6MVV - chains A and D of the 4 polymer chains in the assembly; structure by X-ray diffraction, 2.90 A resolution.

== Chain A ==
Protein: Ion transport protein
Organism: Arcobacter butzleri (strain RM4018)
UniProt: A8EVM5 (A8EVM5_ARCB4); residues 1001-1267 here correspond to UniProt positions 1-267 (UniProt number = residue number - 1000)
Amino-acid sequence (285 residues; numbered 983 to 1267; the number before each row is that of its first residue):
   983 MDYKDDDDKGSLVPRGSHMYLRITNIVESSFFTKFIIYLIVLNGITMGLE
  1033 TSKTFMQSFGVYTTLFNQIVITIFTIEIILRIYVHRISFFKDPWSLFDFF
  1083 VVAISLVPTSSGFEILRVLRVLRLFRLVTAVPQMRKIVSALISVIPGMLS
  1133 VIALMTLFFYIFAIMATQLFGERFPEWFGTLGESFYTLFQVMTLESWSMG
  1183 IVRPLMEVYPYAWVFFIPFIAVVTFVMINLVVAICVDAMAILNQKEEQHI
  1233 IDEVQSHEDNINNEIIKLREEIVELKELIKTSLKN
Disordered / not traced: 983-1000, 1223-1267
Construct notes: initiating methionine (983); expression tag (984-1000); engineered mutation A1203 (Phe203 in A8EVM5), C1217 (Ile217 in A8EVM5)
Small-molecule neighbours:
  - 1,2-dimyristoyl-sn-glycero-3-phosphocholine (PX4), molecule 1: I1134, M1137, T1138, F1141, T1162, G1164, E1165, F1167, Y1168, F1171, M1174, M1209
  - 1,2-dimyristoyl-sn-glycero-3-phosphocholine (PX4), molecule 2: M1188, P1192, W1195, I1199

== Chain D ==
Protein: Ion transport protein
Organism: Arcobacter butzleri (strain RM4018)
UniProt: A8EVM5 (A8EVM5_ARCB4); residues 2001-2267 here correspond to UniProt positions 1-267 (UniProt number = residue number - 2000)
Amino-acid sequence (285 residues; row label = number of the first residue in the row):
  1983 MDYKDDDDKGSLVPRGSHMYLRITNIVESSFFTKFIIYLIVLNGITMGLE
  2033 TSKTFMQSFGVYTTLFNQIVITIFTIEIILRIYVHRISFFKDPWSLFDFF
  2083 VVAISLVPTSSGFEILRVLRVLRLFRLVTAVPQMRKIVSALISVIPGMLS
  2133 VIALMTLFFYIFAIMATQLFGERFPEWFGTLGESFYTLFQVMTLESWSMG
  2183 IVRPLMEVYPYAWVFFIPFIAVVTFVMINLVVAICVDAMAILNQKEEQHI
  2233 IDEVQSHEDNINNEIIKLREEIVELKELIKTSLKN
Disordered / not traced: 1983-2000, 2223-2267
Construct notes: initiating methionine (1983); expression tag (1984-2000); engineered mutation A2203 (Phe203 in A8EVM5), C2217 (Ile217 in A8EVM5)
Small-molecule neighbours:
  - 1,2-dimyristoyl-sn-glycero-3-phosphocholine (PX4), molecule 1: T2138, F2141, T2162, G2164, E2165, F2167, Y2168
  - 1,2-dimyristoyl-sn-glycero-3-phosphocholine (PX4), molecule 2: R2185, M2188, P2192, W2195, I2199

== Chain A / chain D interface ==
Residue-residue contacts (53; chain A residue first):
  S1132(A) - M2116(D)
  S1132(A) - I2119(D)
  V1133(A) - I2119(D)  hydrophobic
  L1136(A) - M2116(D)  hydrophobic
  L1139(A) - L2106(D)
  L1139(A) - V2110(D)  hydrophobic
  F1140(A) - F2107(D)  hydrophobic
  Y1142(A) - G2026(D)  hydrogen bond (side chain-backbone)
  Y1142(A) - I2027(D)  hydrogen bond (side chain-backbone)
  Y1142(A) - G2030(D)
  I1143(A) - V2103(D)  hydrophobic
  I1143(A) - L2106(D)
  I1143(A) - F2107(D)  hydrophobic
  I1146(A) - G2030(D)
  M1147(A) - V2100(D)
  M1147(A) - L2101(D)  hydrophobic
  M1147(A) - V2103(D)  hydrophobic
  T1149(A) - T2033(D)
  Q1150(A) - R2099(D)
  Q1150(A) - V2100(D)
  L1176(A) - T2175(D)
  L1176(A) - E2177(D)
  S1178(A) - E2177(D)
  W1179(A) - Y2168(D)
  W1179(A) - F2171(D)  hydrophobic
  W1179(A) - T2175(D)  hydrogen bond
  W1179(A) - E2177(D)
  S1180(A) - Y2168(D)  hydrogen bond
  S1180(A) - Q2172(D)  hydrogen bond
  S1180(A) - E2177(D)  hydrogen bond (backbone-side chain)
  M1181(A) - Q2172(D)
  M1181(A) - E2177(D)  hydrogen bond (backbone-side chain)
  M1181(A) - S2178(D)
  M1181(A) - G2182(D)
  M1181(A) - I2183(D)  hydrophobic
  V1184(A) - Y2168(D)
  R1185(A) - E2158(D)  hydrogen bond (side chain-backbone)
  R1185(A) - W2159(D)
  R1185(A) - Y2168(D)
  R1185(A) - T2169(D)  hydrogen bond
  R1185(A) - Q2172(D)  hydrogen bond
  M1188(A) - Y2168(D)
  I1199(A) - F2171(D)  hydrophobic
  F1207(A) - L2123(D)
  F1207(A) - I2127(D)  hydrophobic
  F1207(A) - M2130(D)  hydrophobic
  I1210(A) - V2213(D)  hydrophobic
  N1211(A) - L2123(D)
  N1211(A) - V2126(D)
  N1211(A) - I2216(D)
  V1214(A) - C2217(D)  hydrophobic
  V1218(A) - M2221(D)  hydrophobic
  M1221(A) - M2221(D)  hydrophobic
Interface residues without a listed pair, chain A (31 interface residues in all): F1144, L1151, L1163, I1202, V1208
Interface residues without a listed pair, chain D (36 interface residues in all): M2029, L2104, L2109, V2120

== In short ==
Chain A and chain D form an interface of 31 and 36 residues respectively; the contacts include 10 hydrogen
bonds. Polar contacts include Y1142(A)-G2026(D), Y1142(A)-I2027(D) and W1179(A)-T2175(D). One
1,2-dimyristoyl-sn-glycero-3-phosphocholine molecule is bound between chain A and chain D. Bound to chain A:
1,2-dimyristoyl-sn-glycero-3-phosphocholine.
Both chains are Ion transport protein (Arcobacter butzleri (strain RM4018)). Entry 6MVV (NavAb voltage-gated
sodium channel, I217C/F203A) was determined by X-ray diffraction, deposited together with 6MVW, 6MVX and 6MVY.
